PDB entry 5IPL | X-ray diffraction, 3.60 A resolution | chains C and 2 of the 9 polymer chains in the assembly

[Chain C]
Name: DNA-directed RNA polymerase subunit beta
Source organism: Escherichia coli
Notes: EC 2.7.7.6
UniProt: P0A8V2 (RPOB_ECOLI); residues 1-1342 here = UniProt positions 1-1342
Sequence (1342 residues; each row starts with the number of its first residue):
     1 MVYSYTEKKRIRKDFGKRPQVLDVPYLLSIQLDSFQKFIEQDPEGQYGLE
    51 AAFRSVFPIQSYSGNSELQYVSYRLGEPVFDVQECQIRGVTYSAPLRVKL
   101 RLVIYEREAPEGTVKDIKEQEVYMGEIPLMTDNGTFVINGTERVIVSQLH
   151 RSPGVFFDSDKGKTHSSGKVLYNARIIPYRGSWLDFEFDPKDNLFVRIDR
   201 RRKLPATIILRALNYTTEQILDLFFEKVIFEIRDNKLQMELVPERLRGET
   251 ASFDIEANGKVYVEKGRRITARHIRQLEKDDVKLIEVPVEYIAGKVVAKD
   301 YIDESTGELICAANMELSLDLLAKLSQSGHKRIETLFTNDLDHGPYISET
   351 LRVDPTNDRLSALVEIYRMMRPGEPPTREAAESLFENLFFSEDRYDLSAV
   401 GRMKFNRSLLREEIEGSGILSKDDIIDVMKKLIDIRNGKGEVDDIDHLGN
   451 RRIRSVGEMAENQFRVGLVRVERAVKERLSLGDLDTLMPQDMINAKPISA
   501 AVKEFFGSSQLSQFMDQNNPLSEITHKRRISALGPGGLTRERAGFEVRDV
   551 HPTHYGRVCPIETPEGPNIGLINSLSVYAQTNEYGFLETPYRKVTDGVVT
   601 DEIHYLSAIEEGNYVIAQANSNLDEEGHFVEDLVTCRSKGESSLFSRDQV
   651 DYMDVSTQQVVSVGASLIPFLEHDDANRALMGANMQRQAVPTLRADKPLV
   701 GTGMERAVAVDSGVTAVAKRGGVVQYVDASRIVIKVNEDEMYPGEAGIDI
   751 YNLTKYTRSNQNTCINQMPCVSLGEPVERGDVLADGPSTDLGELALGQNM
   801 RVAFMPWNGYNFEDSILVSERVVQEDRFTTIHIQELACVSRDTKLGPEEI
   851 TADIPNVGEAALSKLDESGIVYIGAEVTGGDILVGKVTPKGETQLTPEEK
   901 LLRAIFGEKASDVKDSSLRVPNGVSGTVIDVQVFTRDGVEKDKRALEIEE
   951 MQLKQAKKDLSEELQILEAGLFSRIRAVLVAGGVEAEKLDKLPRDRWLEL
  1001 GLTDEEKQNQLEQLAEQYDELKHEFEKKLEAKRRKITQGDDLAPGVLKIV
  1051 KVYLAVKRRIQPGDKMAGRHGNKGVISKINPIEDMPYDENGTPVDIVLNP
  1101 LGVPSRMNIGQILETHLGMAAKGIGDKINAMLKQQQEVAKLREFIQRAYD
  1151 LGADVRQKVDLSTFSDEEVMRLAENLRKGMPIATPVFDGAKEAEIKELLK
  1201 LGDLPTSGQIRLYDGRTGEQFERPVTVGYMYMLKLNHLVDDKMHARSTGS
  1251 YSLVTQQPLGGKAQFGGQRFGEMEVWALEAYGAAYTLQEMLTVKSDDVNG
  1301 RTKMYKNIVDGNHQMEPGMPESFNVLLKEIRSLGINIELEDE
Unresolved in the structure: 1-2
Metal / ion sites: Mg2+: Glu813 (together with diphosphate) (shared with 1 residue of chain D)
Swiss-Prot annotation at these positions:
  - modified residue (N6-acetyllysine): Lys1022, Lys1200
  - mutagenesis: Ile561 (I561S: Resistant to antibiotics salinamide A and B), Ile569 (I569S: Resistant to antibiotics salinamide A and B), Ala665 (A665E: Resistant to antibiotics salinamide A and B), Asp675 (D675A/G: Resistant to antibiotics salinamide A and B), Asn677 (N677H/K: Resistant to antibiotics salinamide A and B), Leu680 (L680M: Resistant to antibiotics salinamide A and B), Glu813 (E813K: Disrupts the enzyme's active center)
Reported in the primary citation:
  - binding site for diphosphate: Arg1106

[Chain 2]
Molecule: synthetic template strand DNA
Sequence (50 nucleotides; row label = number of the first residue in the row):
     4 CCGCGTCAGACTCGTAGGATTATAGCATACGTGAGGTGGGATGTCAAGGC
Unresolved in the structure: 37-53

[Chain C / chain 2 interface]
Residue-residue contacts (19; chain C residue first):
  Arg202(C) - DC7(2)  phosphate contact
  Arg478(C) - DT26(2)  salt bridge to the phosphate
  Asn494(C) - DA25(2)  hydrogen bond to the phosphate
  Lys496(C) - DT24(2)  phosphate contact
  Lys496(C) - DA25(2)  salt bridge to the phosphate
  Ala500(C) - DT23(2)  phosphate contact
  Ala500(C) - DT24(2)  phosphate contact
  Lys503(C) - DA22(2)  sugar contact
  Ser508(C) - DG21(2)  hydrogen bond to the base
  Glu541(C) - DG12(2)  hydrogen bond to the base
  Gly1261(C) - DG17(2)  phosphate contact
  Lys1262(C) - DG17(2)  hydrogen bond to the phosphate
  Ala1263(C) - DT18(2)  phosphate contact
  Gln1268(C) - DC16(2)  phosphate contact
  Arg1269(C) - DT15(2)  salt bridge to the phosphate
  Arg1269(C) - DC16(2)  hydrogen bond to the phosphate
  Gly1271(C) - DT15(2)  phosphate contact
  Met1273(C) - DC14(2)  sugar contact
  Glu1274(C) - DC14(2)  phosphate contact
Also at the interface, not in a pair above, chain C (21 interface residues in all): Pro497, Gly507, Phe514, Gly1267, Glu1272
Also at the interface, not in a pair above, chain 2 (17 interface residues in all): DG8, DA13, DA19, DG20

[In short]
The interface between chain C and chain 2 involves 21 residues on one side and 17 on the other; the contacts
include 5 hydrogen bonds and 3 salt bridges. Among the polar pairs are Ser508(C)-DG21(2), Glu541(C)-DG12(2)
and Asn494(C)-DA25(2). UniProt lists 7 mutagenesis sites on chain C. The paper reports a binding site for
diphosphate at Arg1106(C).
Here chain C is DNA-directed RNA polymerase subunit beta (Escherichia coli) and chain 2 is synthetic template
strand DNA. Entry 5IPL (SigmaS-transcription initiation complex with 4-nt nascent RNA) was determined by X-ray
diffraction (same publication as 5IPM and 5IPN).
